PDB entry 2ABZ | X-ray diffraction, 2.16 A resolution | chains B and E of the 6 polymer chains in the assembly

Chain B:
Protein: Carboxypeptidase A1
From: Bos taurus
Notes: EC 3.4.17.1
UniProtKB: P00730 (CBPA1_BOVIN); residues 1-309 here correspond to UniProt positions 111-419 (UniProt number = residue number + 110)
Amino-acid sequence (309 residues; row label = number of the first residue in the row):
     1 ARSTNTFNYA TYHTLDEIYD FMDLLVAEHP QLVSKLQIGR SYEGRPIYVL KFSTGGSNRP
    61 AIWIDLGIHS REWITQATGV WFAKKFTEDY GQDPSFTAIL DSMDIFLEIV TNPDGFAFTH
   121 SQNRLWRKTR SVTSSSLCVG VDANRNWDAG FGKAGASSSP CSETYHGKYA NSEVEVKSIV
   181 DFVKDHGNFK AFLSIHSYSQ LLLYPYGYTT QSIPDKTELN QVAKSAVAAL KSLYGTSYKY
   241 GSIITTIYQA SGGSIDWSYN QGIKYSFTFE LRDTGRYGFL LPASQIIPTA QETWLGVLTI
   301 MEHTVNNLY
Not modelled in the structure: 1-2, 134-135, 306-309
Cystine bridges: Cys138-Cys161
Bound ions: Zn2+: His69, Glu72, His196 (shared with Val66(E) of chain E)

Chain E:
Protein: Metallocarboxypeptidase inhibitor
From: Hirudo medicinalis
UniProtKB: P81511 (MCPI_HIRME); residues 2-67 here correspond to UniProt positions 16-81 (UniProt number = residue number + 14)
Amino-acid sequence (67 residues; each row starts with the number of its first residue):
     1 GSHTPDESFL CYQPDQVCAF ICRGAAPLPS EGECNPHPTA PWAREGAVEW VPYSTGQCRT
    61 TCIPYVE
Not modelled in the structure: 1-5, 54, 67
Cystine bridges: Cys11-Cys34, Cys18-Cys62, Cys22-Cys58
Construct notes: cloning artifact (1); engineered mutation Ala19 (Cys33 in P81511), Ala43 (Cys57 in P81511)
Bound ions: Zn2+: Val66 (shared with His69(B), Glu72(B), His196(B) of chain B)

How chain B and chain E interact:
Pairs across the interface (37):
  Arg71(B) - Tyr65(E)  hydrogen bond (side chain-backbone)
  Glu72(B) - Val66(E)
  Arg127(B) - Tyr65(E)  hydrogen bond (side chain-backbone)
  Arg127(B) - Val66(E)
  Arg145(B) - Tyr65(E)
  Ser162(B) - Pro14(E)
  Glu163(B) - Pro14(E)  hydrogen bond (backbone-backbone)
  Glu163(B) - Tyr65(E)
  Thr164(B) - Tyr65(E)
  His196(B) - Val66(E)
  Ser197(B) - Val66(E)
  Tyr198(B) - Pro64(E)
  Tyr198(B) - Val66(E)
  Lys239(B) - Pro41(E)
  Lys239(B) - Arg44(E)
  Lys239(B) - Glu45(E)
  Ile244(B) - His37(E)  hydrogen bond (backbone-side chain)
  Thr245(B) - Ala40(E)
  Thr245(B) - Pro41(E)
  Thr246(B) - Ala40(E)
  Thr246(B) - Pro41(E)
  Thr246(B) - Trp42(E)
  Ile247(B) - Leu10(E)
  Ile247(B) - Ala40(E)
  Ile247(B) - Trp42(E)  hydrogen bond (backbone-side chain)
  Ile247(B) - Ile63(E)  hydrophobic
  Tyr248(B) - Leu10(E)  hydrophobic
  Tyr248(B) - Tyr12(E)
  Tyr248(B) - Val17(E)  hydrophobic
  Tyr248(B) - Ile63(E)  hydrophobic
  Tyr248(B) - Tyr65(E)
  Tyr248(B) - Val66(E)  hydrogen bond (side chain-backbone)
  Gln249(B) - Tyr12(E)  hydrogen bond (backbone-side chain)
  Glu270(B) - Val66(E)
  Phe279(B) - Pro64(E)  hydrophobic
  Phe279(B) - Tyr65(E)
  Phe279(B) - Val66(E)  hydrophobic
Also at the interface, not in a pair above, chain B (21 interface residues in all): His69, Ala154
Also at the interface, not in a pair above, chain E (17 interface residues in all): Asp15, Asn35, Thr39

In short:
21 residues of chain B face 17 of chain E across their interface, with 7 hydrogen bonds. Among the polar pairs
are Arg71(B)-Tyr65(E), Arg127(B)-Tyr65(E) and Ile244(B)-His37(E). His69(B), Glu72(B), His196(B) and Val66(E)
coordinate Zn2+.
Chain B is Carboxypeptidase A1 (Bos taurus) and chain E is Metallocarboxypeptidase inhibitor (Hirudo
medicinalis); the structure, Crystal structure of C19A/C43A mutant of leech carboxypeptidase inhibitor in
complex with bovine carboxypeptidase A, was determined by X-ray diffraction.
